6ZFE - chain A; structure by X-ray diffraction, 2.35 A resolution.

== Chain A ==
Molecule: Protein S100-A9
From: Mus musculus
Reference sequence: P31725 (S10A9_MOUSE); residues 1-113 here = UniProt positions 1-113
Amino-acid sequence (115 residues; row label = number of the first residue in the row; numbers below 1 keep their minus sign (Gly-1 is residue -1)):
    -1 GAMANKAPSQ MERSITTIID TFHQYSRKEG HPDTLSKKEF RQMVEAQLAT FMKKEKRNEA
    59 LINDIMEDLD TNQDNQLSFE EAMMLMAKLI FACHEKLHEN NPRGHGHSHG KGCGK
Unresolved in the structure: -1 to 4, 113
Sequence notes: expression tag (-1 to 0); engineered mutation Ala80 (Cys in P31725)
Disulfide bonds: Cys91-Cys111
Metal / ion sites: Zn2+ site 1: His21, Asp31, His92, His96; Ca2+ site 1: Ser24, Glu27, His29, Thr32, Glu37; Na+ near Asp31 (its only coordinating residue here); Zn2+ site 2: Glu65, His103, His105, His107; Ca2+ site 2: Asp68, Asn70, Asp72, Gln74, Glu79

== Overview ==
His21, Asp31, His92 and His96 coordinate Zn2+ site 1. The Ca2+ site 1 is built by Ser24, Glu27, His29, Thr32
and Glu37.
Chain A is Protein S100-A9 (Mus musculus); the structure, Crystal structure of murine S100A9 mutant C80A bound
to calcium and zinc, was determined by X-ray diffraction (same publication as 6ZDY).
